8KC7 - chains E and F of the 6 polymer chains in the assembly; structure by electron microscopy, 3.46 A resolution.

[Chain E]
Protein: Transcriptional regulatory protein RCO1
From: Saccharomyces cerevisiae (strain ATCC 204508 / S288c)
UniProt: Q04779 (RCO1_YEAST); residue numbers follow UniProt; this construct covers 1-684
Amino-acid sequence (733 residues; numbered 1 to 733; the number before each row is that of its first residue):
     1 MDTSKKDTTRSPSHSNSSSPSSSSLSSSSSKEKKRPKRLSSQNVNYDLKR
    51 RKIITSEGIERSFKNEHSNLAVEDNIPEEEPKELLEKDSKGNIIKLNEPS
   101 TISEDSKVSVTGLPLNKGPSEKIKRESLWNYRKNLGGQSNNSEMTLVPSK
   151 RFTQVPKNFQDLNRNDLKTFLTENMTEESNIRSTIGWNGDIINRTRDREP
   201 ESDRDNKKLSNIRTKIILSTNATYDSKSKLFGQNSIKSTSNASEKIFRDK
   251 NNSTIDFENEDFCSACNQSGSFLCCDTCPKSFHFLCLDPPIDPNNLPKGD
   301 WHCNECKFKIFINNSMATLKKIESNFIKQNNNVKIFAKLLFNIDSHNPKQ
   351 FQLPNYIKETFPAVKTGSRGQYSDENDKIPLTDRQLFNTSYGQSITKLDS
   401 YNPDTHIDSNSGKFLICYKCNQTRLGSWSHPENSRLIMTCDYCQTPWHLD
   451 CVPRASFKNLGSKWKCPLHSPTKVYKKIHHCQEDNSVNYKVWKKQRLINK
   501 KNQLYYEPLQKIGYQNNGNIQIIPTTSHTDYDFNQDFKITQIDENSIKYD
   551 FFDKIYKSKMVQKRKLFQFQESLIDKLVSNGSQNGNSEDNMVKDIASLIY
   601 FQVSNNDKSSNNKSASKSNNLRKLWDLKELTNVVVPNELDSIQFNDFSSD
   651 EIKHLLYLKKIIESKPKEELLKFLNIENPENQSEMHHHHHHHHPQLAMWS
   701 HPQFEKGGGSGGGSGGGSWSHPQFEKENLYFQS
Disordered / not traced: 1-32, 67-257, 479-487, 525-535, 578-733
Sequence notes: expression tag (685-733)
Swiss-Prot annotation at these positions:
  - zinc finger: E260 to K309 (PHD-type 1), F414 to T472 (PHD-type 2)
  - modified residue: M1 (N-acetylmethionine), S68 (Phosphoserine), S683 (Phosphoserine)

[Chain F]
Protein: Chromatin modification-related protein EAF3
From: Saccharomyces cerevisiae (strain ATCC 204508 / S288c)
UniProt: Q12432 (EAF3_YEAST); residue numbers follow UniProt; this construct covers 1-401
Amino-acid sequence (401 residues; each row starts with the number of its first residue):
     1 MVDLEQEFALGGRCLAFHGPLMYEAKILKIWDPSSKMYTSIPNDKPGGSS
    51 QATKEIKPQKLGEDESIPEEIINGKCFFIHYQGWKSSWDEWVGYDRIRAY
   101 NEENIAMKKRLANEAKEAKKSLLEQQKKKKLSTSLGGPSNGGKRKGDSRS
   151 NASISKSTSQSFLTSSVSGRKSGRSSANSLHPGSSLRSSSDQNGNDDRRR
   201 SSSLSPNMLHHIAGYPTPKISLQIPIKLKSVLVDDWEYVTKDKKICRLPA
   251 DVTVEMVLNKYEHEVSQELESPGSQSQLSEYCAGLKLYFDKCLGNMLLYR
   301 LERLQYDELLKKSSKDQKPLVPIRIYGAIHLLRLISVLPELISSTTMDLQ
   351 SCQLLIKQTEDFLVWLLMHVDEYFNDKDPNRSDDALYVNTSSQYEGVALG
   401 M
Disordered / not traced: 1-221, 374-401
Swiss-Prot annotation at these positions:
  - modified residue: S201 (Phosphoserine)

[Chain E / chain F interface]
Residue-residue contacts (18):
  L509(E) - D348(F)
  L509(E) - S351(F)
  Q510(E) - L354(F)
  K511(E) - E280(F)  salt bridge
  I512(E) - S274(F)
  I512(E) - S276(F)
  I512(E) - Q277(F)
  Y514(E) - D348(F)
  Y514(E) - Q350(F)  hydrogen bond (backbone-side chain)
  Y549(E) - S274(F)
  Y549(E) - S276(F)
  D553(E) - G273(F)
  D553(E) - S274(F)  hydrogen bond
  Y556(E) - P272(F)
  Y556(E) - G273(F)
  K557(E) - S271(F)  hydrogen bond
  K557(E) - P272(F)  hydrogen bond (side chain-backbone)
  M560(E) - P272(F)  hydrophobic

[Overview]
The interface between chain E and chain F involves 10 residues on one side and 11 on the other, with 4
hydrogen bonds and 1 salt bridge. Polar pairs include K511(E)-E280(F), Y514(E)-Q350(F) and D553(E)-S274(F).
Chain E is Transcriptional regulatory protein RCO1 and chain F is Chromatin modification-related protein EAF3,
both from Saccharomyces cerevisiae (strain ATCC 204508 / S288c); the structure, Rpd3S histone deacetylase
complex, was determined by electron microscopy (same publication as 8KD2, 8KD3, 8KD4, 8KD5, 8KD6 and 8KD7).
